3UMQ - chains A and C of the 4 polymer chains in the assembly; structure by X-ray diffraction, 2.20 A resolution.

Chain A (and C):
Name: Peptidoglycan recognition protein 1
Organism: Camelus dromedarius
Notes: chain C of this document is another copy of the same molecule, construct and numbering; everything in this record applies to it too
UniProt: Q9GK12 (PGRP1_CAMDR); residues 1-171 here correspond to UniProt positions 23-193 (UniProt number = residue number + 22)
Amino-acid sequence (171 residues; row label = number of the first residue in the row):
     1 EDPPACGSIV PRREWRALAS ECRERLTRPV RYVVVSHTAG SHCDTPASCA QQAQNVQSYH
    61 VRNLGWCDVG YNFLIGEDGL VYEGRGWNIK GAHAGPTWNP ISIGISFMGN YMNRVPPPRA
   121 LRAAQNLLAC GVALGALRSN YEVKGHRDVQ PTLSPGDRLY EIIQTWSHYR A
Disulfide bonds: Cys6-Cys130, Cys22-Cys67, Cys43-Cys49
Residues lining bound ligands: butanoic acid (BUA): Cys6, Ala129, Cys130

Interface between chain A and chain C:
Residue-residue contacts (12):
  Arg31(A) - Glu21(C)  salt bridge
  Arg31(A) - Gly65(C)  hydrogen bond (side chain-backbone)
  Arg31(A) - Trp66(C)  hydrogen bond (side chain-backbone)
  Arg31(A) - Cys67(C)
  Tyr32(A) - Glu21(C)  hydrogen bond (side chain-backbone)
  Trp98(A) - Arg23(C)
  Ile101(A) - Arg23(C)
  Arg138(A) - Gly65(C)  hydrogen bond (side chain-backbone)
  Asn140(A) - Leu64(C)
  Asn140(A) - Gly65(C)  hydrogen bond (side chain-backbone)
  Lys144(A) - Glu24(C)  salt bridge
  Ala171(A) - Glu24(C)
Also at the interface, not in a pair above, chain A (10 interface residues in all): Thr97, Arg170
Also at the interface, not in a pair above, chain C (9 interface residues in all): Cys22, Val61

In short:
Chain A and chain C form an interface of 10 and 9 residues respectively; the contacts include 5 hydrogen bonds
and 2 salt bridges. Polar contacts include Arg31(A)-Glu21(C), Lys144(A)-Glu24(C) and Arg31(A)-Gly65(C).
Ligands of chain A: butanoic acid.
Chain A and chain C are both Peptidoglycan recognition protein 1 (Camelus dromedarius); the structure, Crystal
structure of peptidoglycan recognition protein-S complexed with butyric acid at 2.2 A resolution, was
determined by X-ray diffraction together with 4FNN, 3UIL, 3USX and 3T2V from the same study.
